7D0R - chains A and B; structure by X-ray diffraction, 1.95 A resolution.

# Chain A
Protein: Histone acetyltransferase KAT7
From: Homo sapiens
Notes: EC 2.3.1.48
UniProtKB: O95251 (KAT7_HUMAN); numbering as in UniProt (aligned over 336-611)
Sequence (276 residues; each row starts with the number of its first residue):
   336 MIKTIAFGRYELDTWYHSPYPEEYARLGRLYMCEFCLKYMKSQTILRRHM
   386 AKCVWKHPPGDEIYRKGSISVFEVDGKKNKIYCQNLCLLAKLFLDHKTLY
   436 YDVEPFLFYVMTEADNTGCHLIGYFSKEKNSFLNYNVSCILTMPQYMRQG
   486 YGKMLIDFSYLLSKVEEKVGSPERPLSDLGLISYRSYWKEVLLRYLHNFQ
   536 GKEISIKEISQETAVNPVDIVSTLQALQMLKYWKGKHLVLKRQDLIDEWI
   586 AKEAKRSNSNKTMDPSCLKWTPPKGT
Not modelled in the structure: 610-611
Modified residues: Lys432 (N(6)-acetyllysine; ALY)
Swiss-Prot annotation at these positions:
  - zinc finger: Leu365 to Trp390 (C2HC MYST-type)
  - active site: Glu508 (Proton donor/acceptor)
  - binding site (Zn(2+)): Cys368, Cys371, His384, Cys388
  - binding site (acetyl-CoA): Ile475 to Thr477, Arg483 to Lys488, Ser512, Ser521
  - modified residue: Lys432 (N6-acetyllysine), Ser506 (Phosphoserine)
  - cross-link: Lys338 (Glycyl lysine isopeptide (Lys-Gly) (interchain with G-Cter in ubiquitin))
  - mutagenesis: Lys338 (K338R: Decreases ubiquitination), Cys371 (C371A: No interaction with MCM2 and ORC1), Gly485 (G485A: Abolishes histone acetyltransferase activity), Glu508 (E508A: Abolished histone acetyltransferase activity)
Ion coordination: Zn2+: Cys368, Cys371, His384, Cys388
Small-molecule neighbours: crotonyl coenzyme A (COO): Phe428, Leu429, His431, Val472, Ser473, Cys474, Ile475, Leu476, Thr477, Tyr481, Met482, Arg483, Gln484, Gly485, Tyr486, Gly487, Lys488, Pro507, Glu508, Pro510, Leu511, Ser512, Leu514, Gly515, Ile517, Ser518, Ser521
From the paper describing this entry:
  - binding site for crotonyl coenzyme A: Val472, Pro507
  - catalytic residues: Cys474, Glu508 (citing earlier work)
  - mutagenesis - E508Q: decreased catalytic activity

# Chain B
Protein: BRD1 protein
From: Homo sapiens
UniProtKB: Q86X06 (Q86X06_HUMAN); residues 31-80 here = UniProt positions 31-80
Sequence (50 residues; numbered 31 to 80; the number before each row is that of its first residue):
    31 LTYAQAQGMVEIEIEGRLHRISIFDPLEIILEDDLTAQEMSECNSNKENS
Not modelled in the structure: 31-37, 65-80

# How chain A and chain B interact
Residue-residue contacts (33; chain A residue first):
  Phe534(A) with Ile59(B), hydrophobic
  Gly536(A) with Ile59(B)
  Lys537(A) with Glu58(B); Ile59(B), hydrogen bond (backbone-backbone)
  Glu538(A) with Pro56(B); Leu57(B)
  Ile539(A) with Pro56(B); Leu57(B), hydrogen bond (backbone-backbone); Ile59(B), hydrophobic
  Ser540(A) with Ile53(B); Phe54(B); Asp55(B)
  Ile541(A) with Ile53(B), hydrogen bond (backbone-backbone); Leu57(B), hydrophobic
  Lys542(A) with Ile53(B), hydrogen bond (backbone-backbone); Phe54(B)
  Pro552(A) with Ile53(B), hydrophobic
  Val556(A) with Val40(B), hydrophobic
  Gln560(A) with Ile42(B), hydrogen bond (side chain-backbone); Glu43(B), hydrogen bond (side chain-backbone)
  Tyr567(A) with His49(B)
  His572(A) with His49(B); Arg50(B); Ile51(B); Leu57(B)
  Leu573(A) with Glu58(B); Ile60(B), hydrophobic
  Val574(A) with Glu58(B), hydrogen bond (backbone-backbone); Ile59(B); Ile60(B), hydrogen bond (backbone-backbone)
  Leu575(A) with Ile60(B); Leu61(B)
  Lys576(A) with Ile60(B), hydrogen bond (backbone-backbone)
Interface residues without a listed pair, chain A (20 interface residues in all): Leu531, Val553, Leu565
Interface residues without a listed pair, chain B (17 interface residues in all): Ile44, Ser52

# Summary
20 residues of chain A and 17 residues of chain B are in contact, with 9 hydrogen bonds. Among the polar pairs
are Gln560(A)-Ile42(B), Gln560(A)-Glu43(B) and Lys537(A)-Ile59(B). Bound to chain A: crotonyl coenzyme A. The
paper reports catalytic residues Cys474(A) and Glu508(A); E508Q of chain A reduces catalytic activity.
Chain A is Histone acetyltransferase KAT7 and chain B is BRD1 protein, both from Homo sapiens; the structure,
Crystal structure of human HBO1-BRPF2 in complex with crotonoyl-coenzyme A, was determined by X-ray
diffraction together with 7D0O, 7D0P, 7D0Q and 7D0S from the same study.
